PDB entry 1PU6 | X-ray diffraction, 1.64 A resolution | chain A

# Chain A
Protein: 3-methyladenine DNA glycosylase
Organism: Helicobacter pylori
UniProt: O25323 (O25323_HELPY); numbering as in UniProt (aligned over 1-218)
Amino-acid sequence (218 residues; each row starts with the number of its first residue):
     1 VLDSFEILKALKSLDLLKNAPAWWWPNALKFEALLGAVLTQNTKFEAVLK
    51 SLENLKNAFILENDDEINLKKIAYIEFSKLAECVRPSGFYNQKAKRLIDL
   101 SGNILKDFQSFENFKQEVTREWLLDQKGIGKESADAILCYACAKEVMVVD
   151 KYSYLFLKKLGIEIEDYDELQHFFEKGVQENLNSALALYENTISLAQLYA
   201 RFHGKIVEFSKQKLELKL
Unresolved in the structure: 1
Construct notes: modified residue (205)
Modified positions: K205 (lysine nz-carboxylic acid; KCX)
Reported in the primary citation:
  - post-translational modification sites: K205
  - contacts within the chain: R201-K205, Y189-K205
  - catalytic residues: D150
  - mutagenesis - D150N (25-fold), K211A (25-fold): decreased catalytic activity on m3A
  - mutagenesis - E132Q, D150N: abolished catalytic activity on epsilonA
  - mutagenesis - E132Q (4-fold): increased binding to 1-azaribose DNA
  - mutagenesis - E132Q: unchanged catalytic activity on m3A
  - mutagenesis - K211A: unchanged catalytic activity on m7G T
  - mutagenesis - H203A (>14-fold), H203N (>14-fold), K211A (10-fold): decreased binding to DNA
  - mutagenesis - W25A, W25F: abolished catalytic activity
  - mutagenesis - F45W/E46K, E46K: increased catalytic activity on m7G and m3A
  - mutagenesis - E46K: increased binding to DNA
  - mutagenesis - N42A (4-fold): increased binding to 1-azaribose AP-DNA
  - mutagenesis - F89A (10-fold): decreased binding to AP-DNA
  - mutagenesis - D150N: unchanged binding to DNA
  - mutagenesis - F89A, Y140F, H203A, H203N: decreased catalytic activity
  - mutagenesis - F45W: increased catalytic activity on alkylated substrates
  - specificity-determining residues: W25, P26, K211 (proposed by the authors, not directly observed)
  - specificity-determining residues: E46

# Summary
The paper reports the catalytic residue D150; F89A, Y140F and H203A, among others, reduce catalytic activity;
13 substitutions were tested in all.
Chain A is 3-methyladenine DNA glycosylase (Helicobacter pylori); the structure, Crystal structure of H.pylori
3-methyladenine DNA glycosylase (MagIII), was determined by X-ray diffraction, deposited together with 1PU7
and 1PU8.
